Entry 6EM9 (electron microscopy, 8.40 A resolution (very low resolution: no residue pairs are listed; an interface is given only as per-side residue counts)); this record covers chains I and H of the 10 polymer chains in the assembly.

# Chain I (and H)
Molecule: ATP-dependent Clp protease ATP-binding subunit ClpC
Organism: Staphylococcus aureus (strain bovine RF122 / ET3-1)
Notes: chain H of this document is another copy of the same molecule, construct and numbering; everything in this record applies to it too
UniProt: Q2YSD6 (CLPC_STAAB); residues 1-818 here = UniProt positions 1-818
Amino-acid sequence (818 residues; row label = number of the first residue in the row):
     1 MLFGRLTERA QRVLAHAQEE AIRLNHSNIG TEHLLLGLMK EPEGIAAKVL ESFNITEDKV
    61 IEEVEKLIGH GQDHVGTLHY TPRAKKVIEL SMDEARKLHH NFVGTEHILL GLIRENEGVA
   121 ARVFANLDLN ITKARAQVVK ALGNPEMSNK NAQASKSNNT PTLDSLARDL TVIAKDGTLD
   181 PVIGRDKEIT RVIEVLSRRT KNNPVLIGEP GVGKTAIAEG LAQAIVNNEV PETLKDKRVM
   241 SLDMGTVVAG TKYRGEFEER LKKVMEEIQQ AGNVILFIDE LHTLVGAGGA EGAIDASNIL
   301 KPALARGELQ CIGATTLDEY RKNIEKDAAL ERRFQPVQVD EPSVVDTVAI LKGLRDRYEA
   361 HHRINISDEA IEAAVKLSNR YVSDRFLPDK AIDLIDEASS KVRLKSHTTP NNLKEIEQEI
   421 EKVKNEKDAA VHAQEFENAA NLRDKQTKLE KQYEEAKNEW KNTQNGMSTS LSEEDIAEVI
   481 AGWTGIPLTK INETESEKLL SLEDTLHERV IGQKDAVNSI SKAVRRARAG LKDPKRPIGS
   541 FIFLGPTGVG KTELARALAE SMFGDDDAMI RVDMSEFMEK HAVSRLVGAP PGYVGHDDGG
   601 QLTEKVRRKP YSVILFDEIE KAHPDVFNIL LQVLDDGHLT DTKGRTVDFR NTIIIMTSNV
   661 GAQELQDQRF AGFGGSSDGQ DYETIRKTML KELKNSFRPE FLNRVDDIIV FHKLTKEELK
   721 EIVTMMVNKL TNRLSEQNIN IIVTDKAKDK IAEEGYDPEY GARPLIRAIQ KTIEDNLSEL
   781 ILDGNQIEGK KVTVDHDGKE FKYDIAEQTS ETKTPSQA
Unresolved in the structure: 1-342, 465, 537-538, 592-595, 670-678, 795-818 (chain H: 1-161, 248-254, 288-295, 465, 537-538, 592-595, 670-678, 795-818)
From the paper describing this entry:
  - self-association interface (contacts with another copy of this molecule): D444

# Chain I / chain H interface
At this resolution (8 A) residue pairs are not listed: 11 residues of chain I and 7 of chain H lie at the interface.

# In short
11 residues of chain I and 7 residues of chain H are in contact. The paper reports a self-association
interface involving D444(I).
Both chains are ATP-dependent Clp protease ATP-binding subunit ClpC (Staphylococcus aureus (strain bovine
RF122 / ET3-1)). Entry 6EM9 (S.aureus ClpC resting state, asymmetric map) was determined by electron
microscopy, deposited together with 6EM8 and 6EMW.
